PDB entry 1H94 | X-ray diffraction, 2.50 A resolution | chain A

Chain A:
Molecule: Glucose 6-phosphate 1-dehydrogenase
Organism: Leuconostoc mesenteroides
Notes: EC 1.1.1.49
Reference sequence: P11411 (G6PD_LEUME); residue numbers follow UniProt; this construct covers 1-485
Amino-acid sequence (485 residues; row label = number of the first residue in the row):
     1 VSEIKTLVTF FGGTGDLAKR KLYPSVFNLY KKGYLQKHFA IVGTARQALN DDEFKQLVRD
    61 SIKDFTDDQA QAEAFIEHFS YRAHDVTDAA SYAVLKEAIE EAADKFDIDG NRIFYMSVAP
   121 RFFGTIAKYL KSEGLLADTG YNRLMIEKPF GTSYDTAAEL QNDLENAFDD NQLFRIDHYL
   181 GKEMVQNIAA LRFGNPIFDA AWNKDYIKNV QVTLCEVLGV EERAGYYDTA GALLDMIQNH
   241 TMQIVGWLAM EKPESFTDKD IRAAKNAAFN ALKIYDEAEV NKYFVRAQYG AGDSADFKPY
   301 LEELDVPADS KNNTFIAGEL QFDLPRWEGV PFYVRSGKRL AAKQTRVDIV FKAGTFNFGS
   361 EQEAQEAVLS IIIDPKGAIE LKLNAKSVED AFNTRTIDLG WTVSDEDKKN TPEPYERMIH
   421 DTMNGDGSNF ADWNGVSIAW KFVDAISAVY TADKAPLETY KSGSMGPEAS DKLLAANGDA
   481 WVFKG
Differences from the reference sequence: engineered mutation Cys215 (Ser in P11411)
Ligand contacts: NAD (nicotinamide-adenine-dinucleotide): Gly12, Gly13, Thr14, Gly15, Asp16, Leu17, Ala18, Ala45, Arg46, Gln47, His84, Asp85, Val86, Met116, Ser117, Val118, Phe122, Glu147, Lys148, Arg223, Tyr226

Overview:
Bound to chain A: NAD.
Chain A is Glucose 6-phosphate 1-dehydrogenase (Leuconostoc mesenteroides); the structure, Complex of active
mutant (S215->c) of glucose 6-phosphate dehydrogenase from l.mesenteroides with coenzyme NAD, was determined
by X-ray diffraction (same publication as 1H93, 1H9A and 1H9B).
